Entry 5YNV (X-ray diffraction, 1.70 A resolution); this record covers chain A.

Chain A:
Molecule: aromatic prenyltransferase
From: Fischerella ambigua UTEX 1903
UniProt: V5TDY7 (V5TDY7_9CYAN); residue numbers follow UniProt; this construct covers 1-322
Sequence (329 residues; each row starts with the number of its first residue; numbers below 1 keep their minus sign (Gly-6 is residue -6)):
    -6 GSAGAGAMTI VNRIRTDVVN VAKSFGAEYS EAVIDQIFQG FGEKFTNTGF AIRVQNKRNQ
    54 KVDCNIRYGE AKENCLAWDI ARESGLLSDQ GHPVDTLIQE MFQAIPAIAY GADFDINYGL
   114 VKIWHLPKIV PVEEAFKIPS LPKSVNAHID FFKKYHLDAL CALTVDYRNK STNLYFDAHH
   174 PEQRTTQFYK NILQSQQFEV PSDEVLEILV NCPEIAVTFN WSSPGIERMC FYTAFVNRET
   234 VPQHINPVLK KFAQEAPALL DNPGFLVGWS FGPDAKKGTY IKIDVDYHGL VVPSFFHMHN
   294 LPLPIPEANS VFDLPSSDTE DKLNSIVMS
Disordered / not traced: -6, 267-268, 298-322
Sequence notes: expression tag (-6 to 0)
UniProt features mapped onto this chain:
  - binding site (dimethylallyl diphosphate): Arg46, Arg60, Lys115, Asn166, Tyr168, Arg221, Tyr225, Lys275
  - mutagenesis: Trp117 (W117A/F: Loss of activity; W117Y: Retains 94% of activity with hapalindole U as substrate and 74% with hapalindole A)
Ligand contacts: dimethylallyl S-thiolodiphosphate (DST): Arg46, Arg60, Asp106, Lys115, Trp117, Asp159, Asn166, Tyr168, Glu207, Arg221, Tyr225, Leu259, Tyr273, Lys275, Phe288

Summary:
Bound to chain A: dimethylallyl S-thiolodiphosphate. Curated annotation (UniProt) lists 8 dimethylallyl
diphosphate-binding residues and one mutagenesis site.
Chain A is aromatic prenyltransferase (Fischerella ambigua UTEX 1903); the structure, Crystal structure of an
aromatic prenyltransferase FAMD1 from Fischerella ambigua UTEX 1903 in complex with DMASPP, was determined by
X-ray diffraction (same publication as 5YNT, 5YNU and 5YNW).
